7YJK - chains A and H of the 8 polymer chains in the assembly; structure by electron microscopy, 3.20 A resolution.

== Chain A ==
Molecule: Long chain base biosynthesis protein 1
Organism: Arabidopsis thaliana
Notes: EC 2.3.1.50
Reference sequence: Q94IB8 (LCB1_ARATH); numbering as in UniProt (aligned over 1-482)
Amino-acid sequence (482 residues; each row starts with the number of its first residue):
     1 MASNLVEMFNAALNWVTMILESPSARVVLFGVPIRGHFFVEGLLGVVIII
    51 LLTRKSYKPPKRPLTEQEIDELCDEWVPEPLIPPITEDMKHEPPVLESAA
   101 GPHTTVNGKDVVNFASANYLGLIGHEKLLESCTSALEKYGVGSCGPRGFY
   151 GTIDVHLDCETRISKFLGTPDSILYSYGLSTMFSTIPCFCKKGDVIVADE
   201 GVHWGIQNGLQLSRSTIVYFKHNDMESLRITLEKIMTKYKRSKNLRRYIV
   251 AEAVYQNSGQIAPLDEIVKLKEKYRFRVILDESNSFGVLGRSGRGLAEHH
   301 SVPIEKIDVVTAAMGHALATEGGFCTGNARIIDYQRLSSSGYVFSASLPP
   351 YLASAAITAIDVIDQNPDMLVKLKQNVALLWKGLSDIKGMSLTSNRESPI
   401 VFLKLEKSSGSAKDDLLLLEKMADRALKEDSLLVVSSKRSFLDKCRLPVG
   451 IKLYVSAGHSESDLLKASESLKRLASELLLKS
Unresolved in the structure: 1-35, 481-482

== Chain H ==
Molecule: ORMDL family protein
Organism: Arabidopsis thaliana
Reference sequence: Q9C5I0 (Q9C5I0_ARATH); numbering as in UniProt (aligned over 1-157)
Amino-acid sequence (157 residues; numbered 1 to 157; the number before each row is that of its first residue):
     1 MANLYVKAVPPPDMNRNTEWFMYPGVWTTYMLILFFGWLVVLSVSGCSPG
    51 MAWTVVNLAHFVVTYHSFHWMKGTPFADDQGIYNGLTWWEQMDNGQQLTR
   101 NRKFLTLVPVVLYLIASHTTDYRHPWLFLNTLAVMVLVVAKFPNMHKVRI
   151 FGINGDK
Unresolved in the structure: 157
Small-molecule neighbours: Z1T (N-[(2S,3R,4E)-1,3-dihydroxyoctadec-4-en-2-yl]tetracosanamide): N17, W20, V26, T29, Y30, I33, L34, H60, V63, T64, S67, F68, M71, G73, P75, F76, W88
What the authors report for this chain:
  - binding site for Z1T: N17, W20, S67, W88
  - mutagenesis - N17A, S67R: increased catalytic activity
  - mutagenesis - N17A, S67R: decreased binding to C6-phytoceramide
  - mutagenesis - N17A/S67R, W20R, W88R: abolished binding to C6-phytoceramide
  - mutagenesis - W20R, W88R: increased catalytic activity (intracellular SPT activity)
  - mutagenesis - N17A/S67R: decreased catalytic activity (intracellular SPT activity)

== Interface between chain A and chain H ==
Contacting residue pairs (17):
  H37(A) - H118(H)
  H37(A) - Y122(H)  hydrogen bond (backbone-side chain)
  V40(A) - Y122(H)
  E41(A) - H118(H)  salt bridge
  E41(A) - Y122(H)
  L44(A) - L114(H)  hydrophobic
  L51(A) - K103(H)
  L51(A) - T106(H)
  R54(A) - K103(H)
  S56(A) - Q97(H)
  S56(A) - L98(H)
  Y57(A) - Q96(H)
  Y57(A) - Q97(H)  hydrogen bond (backbone-backbone)
  Y57(A) - L98(H)  hydrophobic
  Y57(A) - P143(H)
  K58(A) - Q96(H)  hydrogen bond (backbone-side chain)
  P59(A) - G95(H)
Also at the interface, not in a pair above, chain A (12 interface residues in all): G36, K55
Also at the interface, not in a pair above, chain H (12 interface residues in all): V110, Y113

== In short ==
Chain A and chain H each contribute 12 residues to their interface; the contacts include 3 hydrogen bonds and
1 salt bridge. Polar contacts include E41(A)-H118(H), H37(A)-Y122(H) and K58(A)-Q96(H). From the paper: a
binding site for Z1T at N17(H), W20(H) and S67(H) among others; N17A/S67R, W20R and W88R of chain H abolish
binding to C6-phytoceramide; 5 substitutions were tested in all.
Here chain A is Long chain base biosynthesis protein 1 and chain H is ORMDL family protein, both from
Arabidopsis thaliana. Entry 7YJK (Cryo-EM structure of the dimeric atSPT-ORM1 complex) was determined by
electron microscopy, deposited together with 7YJM, 7YJN and 7YJO.
